Entry 4Y69 (X-ray diffraction, 2.90 A resolution); this record covers chains C and D of the 30 polymer chains in the assembly.

# Chain C
Protein: Proteasome subunit alpha type-4
From: Saccharomyces cerevisiae (strain ATCC 204508 / S288c)
Notes: EC 3.4.25.1
UniProt: P40303 (PSA4_YEAST); residues -1 to 252 here correspond to UniProt positions 1-254 (UniProt number = residue number + 2)
Sequence (254 residues; row label = number of the first residue in the row; numbers below 1 keep their minus sign (Met-1 is residue -1)):
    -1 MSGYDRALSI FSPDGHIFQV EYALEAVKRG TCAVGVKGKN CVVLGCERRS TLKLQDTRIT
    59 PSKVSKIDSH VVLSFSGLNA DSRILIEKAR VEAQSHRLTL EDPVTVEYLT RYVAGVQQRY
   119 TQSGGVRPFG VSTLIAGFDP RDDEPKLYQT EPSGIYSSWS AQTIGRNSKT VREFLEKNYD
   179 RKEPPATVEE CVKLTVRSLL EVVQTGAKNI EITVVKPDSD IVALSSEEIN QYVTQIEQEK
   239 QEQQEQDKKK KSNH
Unresolved in the structure: -1 to 0, 241-252
UniProt features mapped onto this chain:
  - modified residue: Thr58 (Phosphothreonine)

# Chain D
Protein: Proteasome subunit alpha type-5
From: Saccharomyces cerevisiae (strain ATCC 204508 / S288c)
Notes: EC 3.4.25.1
UniProt: P32379 (PSA5_YEAST); residues -7 to 252 here correspond to UniProt positions 1-260 (UniProt number = residue number + 8)
Sequence (260 residues; numbered -7 to 252; the number before each row is that of its first residue; numbers below 1 keep their minus sign (Met-7 is residue -7)):
    -7 MFLTRSEYDR GVSTFSPEGR LFQVEYSLEA IKLGSTAIGI ATKEGVVLGV EKRATSPLLE
    53 SDSIEKIVEI DRHIGCAMSG LTADARSMIE HARTAAVTHN LYYDEDINVE SLTQSVCDLA
   113 LRFGEGASGE ERLMSRPFGV ALLIAGHDAD DGYQLFHAEP SGTFYRYNAK AIGSGSEGAQ
   173 AELLNEWHSS LTLKEAELLV LKILKQVMEE KLDENNAQLS CITKQDGFKI YDNEKTAELI
   233 KELKEKEAAE SPEEADVEMS
Unresolved in the structure: -7 to 0, 118-124, 243-252

# Interface between chain C and chain D
Contacting residue pairs - 63 pairs, chain C then chain D:
  Asp3(C) - Glu117(D)
  Arg4(C) - Glu117(D)
  Ala5(C) - Val4(D)  hydrophobic
  Ala5(C) - Glu117(D)
  Ala5(C) - Ser127(D)
  Ser7(C) - Ser127(D)
  Ser7(C) - Arg128(D)
  Ile8(C) - Gln15(D)
  Phe9(C) - Gln15(D)
  Phe9(C) - Tyr18(D)  hydrophobic
  Phe9(C) - Ser19(D)
  Phe9(C) - Ala22(D)  hydrophobic
  Phe9(C) - Leu73(D)  hydrophobic
  Phe9(C) - Arg128(D)
  Phe9(C) - Pro129(D)
  Phe9(C) - Gly131(D)
  Ser10(C) - Tyr18(D)
  Pro11(C) - Tyr18(D)  hydrophobic
  Pro11(C) - Glu21(D)
  Asp12(C) - Glu21(D)
  Gly13(C) - Tyr18(D)
  Gly13(C) - Glu21(D)
  Gly13(C) - Ala22(D)
  His14(C) - Leu25(D)
  Ile15(C) - Leu73(D)  hydrophobic
  Ile15(C) - Arg128(D)
  Lys35(C) - Glu52(D)  salt bridge
  Gln116(C) - Ala75(D)
  Gln116(C) - Asp76(D)
  Thr119(C) - Arg128(D)  hydrogen bond (backbone-side chain)
  Gln120(C) - Met126(D)
  Gln120(C) - Ser127(D)  hydrogen bond (backbone-backbone)
  Gln120(C) - Arg128(D)
  Gln120(C) - Pro129(D)
  Gln120(C) - Phe130(D)
  Ser121(C) - Ser127(D)
  Gly122(C) - Ser127(D)
  Ser151(C) - Ala75(D)
  Gly152(C) - Ala75(D)
  Ile153(C) - Thr74(D)
  Ile153(C) - Ala75(D)
  Ser155(C) - Leu51(D)
  Ser155(C) - Ser55(D)
  Ser156(C) - Leu51(D)
  Ser156(C) - Glu52(D)  hydrogen bond
  Ser156(C) - Ser55(D)  hydrogen bond (backbone-side chain)
  Trp157(C) - Thr47(D)
  Trp157(C) - Ser48(D)
  Trp157(C) - Leu50(D)
  Trp157(C) - Leu51(D)
  Trp157(C) - Glu52(D)
  Ser158(C) - Leu50(D)  hydrogen bond (backbone-backbone)
  Ser158(C) - Glu52(D)  hydrogen bond (backbone-side chain)
  Ala159(C) - Leu50(D)
  Leu173(C) - Leu50(D)  hydrophobic
  Glu174(C) - Ser48(D)  hydrogen bond
  Glu174(C) - Pro49(D)
  Glu174(C) - Leu50(D)
  Tyr177(C) - Leu50(D)  hydrophobic
  Arg179(C) - Pro49(D)  hydrogen bond (side chain-backbone)
  Arg179(C) - Leu50(D)
  Arg179(C) - Leu51(D)  hydrogen bond (side chain-backbone)
  Arg179(C) - Glu52(D)
Also at the interface, not in a pair above, chain C (31 interface residues in all): Arg170
Also at the interface, not in a pair above, chain D (27 interface residues in all): Asp1, Ser79

# In short
31 residues of chain C and 27 residues of chain D are in contact; the contacts include 9 hydrogen bonds and 1
salt bridge. Among the polar pairs are Lys35(C)-Glu52(D), Thr119(C)-Arg128(D) and Ser156(C)-Glu52(D).
Here chain C is Proteasome subunit alpha type-4 and chain D is Proteasome subunit alpha type-5, both from
Saccharomyces cerevisiae (strain ATCC 204508 / S288c). Entry 4Y69 (Yeast 20S proteasome in complex with
Ac-PAD-ep) was determined by X-ray diffraction together with 4Y6A, 4Y6V, 4Y6Z, 4Y70, 4Y74, 4Y75 and 34 further
entries from the same study.
